Entry 8Y05 (X-ray diffraction, 3.10 A resolution); this record covers chains A and B of the 4 polymer chains in the assembly.

[Chain A]
Molecule: LbCas12a
Source organism: Lachnospiraceae bacterium ND2006
UniProtKB: A0A5S8WF58 (A0A5S8WF58_9FIRM); numbering as in UniProt (aligned over 1-1228)
Amino-acid sequence (1228 residues; each row starts with the number of its first residue):
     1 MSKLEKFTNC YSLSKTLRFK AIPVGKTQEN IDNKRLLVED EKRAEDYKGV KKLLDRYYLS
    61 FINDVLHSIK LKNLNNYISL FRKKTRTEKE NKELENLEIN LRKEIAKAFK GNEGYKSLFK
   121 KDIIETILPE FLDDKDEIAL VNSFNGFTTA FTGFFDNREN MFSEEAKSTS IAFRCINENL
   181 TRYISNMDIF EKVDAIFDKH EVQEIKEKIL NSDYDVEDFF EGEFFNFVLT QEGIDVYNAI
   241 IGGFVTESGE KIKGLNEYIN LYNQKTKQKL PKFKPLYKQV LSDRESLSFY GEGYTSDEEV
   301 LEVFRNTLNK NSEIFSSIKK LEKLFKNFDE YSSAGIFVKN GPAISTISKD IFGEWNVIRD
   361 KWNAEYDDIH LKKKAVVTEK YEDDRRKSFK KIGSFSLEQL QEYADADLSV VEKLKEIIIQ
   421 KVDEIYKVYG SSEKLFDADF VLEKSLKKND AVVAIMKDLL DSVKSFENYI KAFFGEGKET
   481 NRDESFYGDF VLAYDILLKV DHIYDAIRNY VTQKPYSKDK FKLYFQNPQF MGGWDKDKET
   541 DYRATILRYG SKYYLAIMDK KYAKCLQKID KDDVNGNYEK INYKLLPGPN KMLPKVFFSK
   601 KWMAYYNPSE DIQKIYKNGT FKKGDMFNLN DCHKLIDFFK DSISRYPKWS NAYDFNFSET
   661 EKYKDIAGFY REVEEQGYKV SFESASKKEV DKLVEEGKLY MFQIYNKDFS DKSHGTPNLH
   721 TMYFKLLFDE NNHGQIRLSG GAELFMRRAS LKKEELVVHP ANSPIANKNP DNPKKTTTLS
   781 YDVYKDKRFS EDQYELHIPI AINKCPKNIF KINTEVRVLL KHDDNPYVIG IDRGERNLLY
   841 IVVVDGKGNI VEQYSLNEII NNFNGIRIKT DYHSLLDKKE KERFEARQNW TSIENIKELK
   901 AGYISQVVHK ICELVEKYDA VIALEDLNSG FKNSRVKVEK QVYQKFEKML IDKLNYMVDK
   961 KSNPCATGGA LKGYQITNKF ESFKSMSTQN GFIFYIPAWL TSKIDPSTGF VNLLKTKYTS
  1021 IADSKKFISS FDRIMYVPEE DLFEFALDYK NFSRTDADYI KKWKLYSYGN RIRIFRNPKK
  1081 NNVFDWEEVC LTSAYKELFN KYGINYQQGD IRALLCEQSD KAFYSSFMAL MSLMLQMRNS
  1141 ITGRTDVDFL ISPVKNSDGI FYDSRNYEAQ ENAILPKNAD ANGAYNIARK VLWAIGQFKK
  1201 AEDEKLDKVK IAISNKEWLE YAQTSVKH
Disordered / not traced: 284-291, 368-374, 1075-1084, 1228
Bound ions: Mg2+: Thr716 (shared with A-4(B) of chain B)

[Chain B]
Molecule: 40-nt RNA strand
Source organism: Lachnospiraceae bacterium ND2006
Sequence (40 nucleotides; numbered -20 to 19; the number before each row is that of its first residue; numbers below 1 keep their minus sign (A-20 is residue -20)):
   -20 AAUUUCUACU AAGUGUAGAU CGCAUCCAGU AAAGCGGCAC
Disordered / not traced: 9-19
Bound ions: Mg2+: A-4 (shared with Thr716(A) of chain A)

[How chain A and chain B interact]
Contacting residue pairs (117):
  Ser14(A) with C0(B), base contact
  Lys15(A) with C0(B), salt bridge to the phosphate
  Thr16(A) with C0(B), hydrogen bond to the base; G1(B), hydrogen bond to the sugar
  Arg18(A) with U-17(B), hydrogen bond to the base; U-16(B), base contact; U-1(B), sugar contact; G1(B), salt bridge to the phosphate
  Phe19(A) with U-17(B), sugar contact
  Lys20(A) with U-17(B), hydrogen bond to the sugar
  Lys51(A) with A3(B), hydrogen bond to the phosphate; U4(B), salt bridge to the phosphate
  Asn157(A) with A3(B), hydrogen bond to the sugar; U4(B), hydrogen bond to the sugar
  Arg158(A) with U4(B), hydrogen bond to the sugar; C5(B), salt bridge to the phosphate
  Arg174(A) with C6(B), hydrogen bond to the sugar; A7(B), salt bridge to the phosphate
  Lys278(A) with C6(B), salt bridge to the phosphate; A7(B), phosphate contact
  Val280(A) with C5(B), phosphate contact; C6(B), phosphate contact
  Lys514(A) with U-14(B), salt bridge to the phosphate
  Tyr516(A) with C-15(B), hydrogen bond to the phosphate
  Lys518(A) with U-16(B), hydrogen bond to the phosphate; C-15(B), salt bridge to the phosphate
  Lys520(A) with C2(B), salt bridge to the phosphate
  Asn706(A) with U-17(B), phosphate contact
  Lys707(A) with U-18(B), hydrogen bond to the base; U-17(B), hydrogen bond to the phosphate; U-5(B), base contact
  Ser710(A) with G-6(B), hydrogen bond to the phosphate
  Lys712(A) with U-7(B), phosphate contact; G-6(B), phosphate contact
  Ser713(A) with U-5(B), hydrogen bond to the phosphate
  His714(A) with A-9(B), salt bridge to the phosphate; G-6(B), sugar contact; U-5(B), salt bridge to the phosphate
  Gly715(A) with A-4(B), phosphate contact
  Thr716(A) with A-4(B), hydrogen bond to the phosphate; G-3(B), phosphate contact
  Asn718(A) with U-17(B), hydrogen bond to the base; U-16(B), base contact; A-2(B), hydrogen bond to the base; U-1(B), base contact
  Leu719(A) with U-1(B), hydrogen bond to the base
  His720(A) with U-1(B), stacking on the base; C0(B), salt bridge to the phosphate
  Glu743(A) with C2(B), sugar contact
  Phe745(A) with C2(B), sugar contact
  Arg747(A) with U-16(B), salt bridge to the phosphate
  His759(A) with A-20(B), hydrogen bond to the sugar
  Ile765(A) with A-20(B), base contact
  Ala766(A) with A-20(B), base contact
  Asn767(A) with A-20(B), hydrogen bond to the base; U-11(B), hydrogen bond to the sugar; A-10(B), hydrogen bond to the phosphate
  Lys768(A) with C-12(B), phosphate contact; U-11(B), hydrogen bond to the phosphate
  Asn769(A) with C-12(B), phosphate contact; U-11(B), hydrogen bond to the phosphate
  Asn772(A) with U-11(B), hydrogen bond to the phosphate; A-10(B), hydrogen bond to the phosphate
  Lys774(A) with A-10(B), salt bridge to the phosphate; A-9(B), base contact; G-8(B), hydrogen bond to the base
  Thr777(A) with U-11(B), hydrogen bond to the sugar; A-10(B), hydrogen bond to the phosphate; G-8(B), base contact
  Leu779(A) with A-19(B), base contact; G-8(B), base contact
  Tyr781(A) with A-19(B), hydrogen bond to the base; G-8(B), sugar contact; U-7(B), stacking on the base
  Val783(A) with A-20(B), sugar contact; A-19(B), base contact
  Tyr784(A) with A-20(B), phosphate contact; A-19(B), sugar contact
  Lys785(A) with A-20(B), sugar contact; A-19(B), phosphate contact
  Asp786(A) with A-19(B), hydrogen bond to the phosphate
  Lys787(A) with A-19(B), sugar contact; U-18(B), phosphate contact
  Arg788(A) with U-18(B), salt bridge to the phosphate; U-16(B), phosphate contact; C-15(B), salt bridge to the phosphate
  Gln793(A) with U-17(B), hydrogen bond to the phosphate; U-16(B), hydrogen bond to the phosphate
  His797(A) with G1(B), hydrogen bond to the sugar; C2(B), phosphate contact
  Asn861(A) with A-10(B), hydrogen bond to the base; A-4(B), hydrogen bond to the sugar
  Asn862(A) with A-4(B), sugar contact
  Phe863(A) with A-10(B), base contact; U-5(B), sugar contact; A-4(B), sugar contact
  Ile868(A) with A-10(B), base contact
  Thr870(A) with A-13(B), sugar contact; A-10(B), base contact
  Tyr872(A) with A-13(B), hydrogen bond to the sugar
  Leu875(A) with A-13(B), phosphate contact; C-12(B), phosphate contact
  Glu898(A) with U-14(B), phosphate contact
  Leu899(A) with U-14(B), phosphate contact; A-13(B), sugar contact
  Gly902(A) with U-14(B), sugar contact
  Ser905(A) with G-3(B), hydrogen bond to the sugar; A-2(B), sugar contact
  Gln906(A) with U-14(B), base contact; G-3(B), hydrogen bond to the base
  His909(A) with G-3(B), sugar contact
  Met949(A) with A-2(B), sugar contact
  Lys953(A) with A-2(B), salt bridge to the phosphate; U-1(B), salt bridge to the phosphate
  Lys960(A) with G-3(B), salt bridge to the phosphate; A-2(B), salt bridge to the phosphate
  Lys961(A) with G-3(B), phosphate contact
Also at the interface, not in a pair above, chain A (81 interface residues in all): Lys52, Asp55, Gly153, Phe154, Thr169, Tyr277, Gln279, Leu281, Tyr705, Asp782, Phe789, Glu795, Lys879, Tyr903, Val908
Also at the interface, not in a pair above, chain B (29 interface residues in all): G8

[Summary]
81 residues of chain A and 29 residues of chain B are in contact; the contacts include 40 hydrogen bonds, 20
salt bridges and 2 aromatic stacking contacts. Polar contacts include Thr16(A)-C0(B), Arg18(A)-U-17(B) and
Lys707(A)-U-18(B). Thr716(A) and A-4(B) coordinate Mg2+.
Here chain A is LbCas12a and chain B is a 40-nt RNA strand, both from Lachnospiraceae bacterium ND2006. Entry
8Y05 (Crystal structure of LbCas12a in complex with crRNA and 9nt target DNA) was determined by X-ray
diffraction together with 8Y04, 8Y06, 8Y07, 8Y08, 8Y09, 8Y0A and 3 further entries from the same study.
